PDB entry 2XMC | X-ray diffraction, 2.40 A resolution | chain A

[Chain A]
Name: Cholinesterase
Source organism: Homo sapiens
Notes: EC 3.1.1.8
UniProtKB: P06276 (CHLE_HUMAN); residues 1-529 here correspond to UniProt positions 29-557 (UniProt number = residue number + 28)
Amino-acid sequence (529 residues; row label = number of the first residue in the row):
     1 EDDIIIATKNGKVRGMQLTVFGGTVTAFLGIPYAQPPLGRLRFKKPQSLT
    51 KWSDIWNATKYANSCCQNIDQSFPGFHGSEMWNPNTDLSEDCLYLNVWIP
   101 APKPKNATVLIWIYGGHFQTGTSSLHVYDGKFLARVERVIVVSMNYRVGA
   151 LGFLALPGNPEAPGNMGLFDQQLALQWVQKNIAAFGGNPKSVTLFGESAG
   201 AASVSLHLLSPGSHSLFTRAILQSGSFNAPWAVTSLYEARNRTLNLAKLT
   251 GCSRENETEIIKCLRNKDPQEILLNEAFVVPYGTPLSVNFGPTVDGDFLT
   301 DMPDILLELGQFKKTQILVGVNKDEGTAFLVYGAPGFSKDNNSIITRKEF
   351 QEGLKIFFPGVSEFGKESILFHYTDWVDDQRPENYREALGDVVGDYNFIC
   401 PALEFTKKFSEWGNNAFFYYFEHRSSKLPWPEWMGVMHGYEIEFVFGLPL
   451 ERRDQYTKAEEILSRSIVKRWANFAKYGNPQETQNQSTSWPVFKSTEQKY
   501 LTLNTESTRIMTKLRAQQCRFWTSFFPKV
Unresolved in the structure: 1-2
Sequence notes: engineered mutation Gln-17 (Asn45 in P06276), His-117 (Gly145 in P06276), Gln-455 (Asn483 in P06276), Gln-481 (Asn509 in P06276), Gln-486 (Asn514 in P06276)
Swiss-Prot annotation at these positions:
  - active site: Ser-198 (Acyl-ester intermediate), Glu-325 (Charge relay system), His-438 (Charge relay system)
  - binding site (tacrine): Trp-82, His-438
  - modified residue: Ser-198 (Phosphoserine)
  - glycosylation (N-linked (GlcNAc...) asparagine): Asn-57 (complex), Asn-106 (complex), Asn-241 (complex), Asn-256 (complex), Asn-341 (complex), Asn-485
Disulfide bonds: Cys-65/Cys-92, Cys-252/Cys-263, Cys-400/Cys-519
Covalently attached groups: N-acetylglucosamine (NAG) linked to Asn-57, Asn-256, Asn-485; glycan linked to Asn-106, Asn-241, Asn-341
What the authors report for this chain:
  - catalytic residues: Ser-198, His-438
  - binding site for fluoride ion: Ser-198
  - contacts within the chain: His-117/Thr-120 (water-mediated contact)
  - conformationally variable residues (side-chain flip): His-117
  - mutagenesis - G117H: increased catalytic activity on echothiophate (citing earlier work)
  - mutagenesis - G117H: decreased catalytic activity on thio- and oxo-esters (citing earlier work)
  - mutagenesis - G117H: decreased catalytic activity on OPs (citing earlier work)
  - mutagenesis - G117H/E197Q (40- fold): decreased catalytic activity on echothiophate (citing earlier work)

[Summary]
Covalently linked N-acetylglucosamine: at Asn-57, Asn-106, Asn-241, Asn-256, Asn-341 and Asn-485. UniProt
lists 3 active-site residues and tacrine-binding residues Trp-82 and His-438. From the paper: catalytic
residues Ser-198 and His-438; G117H increases catalytic activity on echothiophate.
Chain A is Cholinesterase (Homo sapiens); the structure, G117H mutant of human butyrylcholinesterase in
complex with fluoride anion, was determined by X-ray diffraction, deposited together with 2XMB, 2XMD and 2XMG.
